Entry 6U5B (electron microscopy, 3.50 A resolution); this record covers chains M and N of the 60 polymer chains in the assembly.

Chain M (and N):
Name: Sheath PA0622
Source organism: Pseudomonas aeruginosa (strain ATCC 15692 / DSM 22644 / CIP 104116 / JCM 14847 / LMG 12228 / 1C / PRS 101 / PAO1)
Notes: chain N of this document is another copy of the same molecule, construct and numbering; everything in this record applies to it too
UniProtKB: G3XD39 (G3XD39_PSEAE); numbering as in UniProt (aligned over 1-386)
Chain sequence (386 residues; row label = number of the first residue in the row):
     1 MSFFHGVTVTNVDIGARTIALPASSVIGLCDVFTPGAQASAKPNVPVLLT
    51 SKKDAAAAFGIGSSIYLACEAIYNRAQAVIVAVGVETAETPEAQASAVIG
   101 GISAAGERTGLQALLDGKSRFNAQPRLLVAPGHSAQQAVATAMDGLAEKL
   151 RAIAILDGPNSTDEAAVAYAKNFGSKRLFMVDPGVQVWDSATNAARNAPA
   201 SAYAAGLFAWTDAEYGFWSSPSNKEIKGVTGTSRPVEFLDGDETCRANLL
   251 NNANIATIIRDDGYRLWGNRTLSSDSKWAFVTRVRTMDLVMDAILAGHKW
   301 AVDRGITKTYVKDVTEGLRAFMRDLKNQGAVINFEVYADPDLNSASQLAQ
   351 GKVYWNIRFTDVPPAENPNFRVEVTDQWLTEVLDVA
Not modelled in the structure: 1, 384-386

How chain M and chain N interact:
Pairs across the interface - 36 pairs, chain M then chain N:
  Phe-3(M) / Asn-248(N)
  Phe-3(M) / Asn-251(N)
  Phe-3(M) / Asn-252(N)  hydrogen bond (backbone-side chain)
  Phe-3(M) / Arg-270(N)
  Phe-3(M) / Glu-366(N)
  Phe-4(M) / Leu-239(N)
  Phe-4(M) / Asp-240(N)
  Phe-4(M) / Gly-241(N)
  Phe-4(M) / Asp-242(N)
  Phe-4(M) / Asn-248(N)
  Phe-4(M) / Asn-367(N)
  His-5(M) / Trp-267(N)
  His-5(M) / Gly-268(N)  hydrogen bond (side chain-backbone)
  His-5(M) / Asn-269(N)
  His-5(M) / Glu-366(N)  salt bridge
  Gly-6(M) / Glu-366(N)
  Gly-6(M) / Asn-367(N)
  Gly-6(M) / Pro-368(N)
  Val-7(M) / Pro-368(N)
  Val-7(M) / Phe-370(N)  hydrophobic
  Thr-8(M) / Asn-367(N)  hydrogen bond
  Thr-8(M) / Pro-368(N)  hydrogen bond (backbone-backbone)
  Thr-8(M) / Asn-369(N)
  Thr-8(M) / Phe-370(N)  hydrogen bond (backbone-backbone)
  Val-9(M) / Phe-370(N)
  Thr-10(M) / Asn-369(N)  hydrogen bond
  Thr-10(M) / Phe-370(N)
  Thr-10(M) / Arg-371(N)
  Val-12(M) / Arg-371(N)
  Tyr-73(M) / Leu-379(N)
  Asn-74(M) / Leu-379(N)
  Asn-74(M) / Leu-383(N)
  Arg-75(M) / Leu-379(N)
  Ala-76(M) / Leu-379(N)
  Gln-77(M) / Trp-378(N)
  Lys-227(M) / Glu-381(N)  salt bridge
Interface residues without a listed pair, chain M (20 interface residues in all): Ser-2, Asp-13, Ile-14, Lys-52, Glu-214
Interface residues without a listed pair, chain N (22 interface residues in all): Ser-222

Summary:
20 residues of chain M and 22 residues of chain N are in contact, with 6 hydrogen bonds and 2 salt bridges.
Among the polar pairs are His-5(M)/Glu-366(N), Lys-227(M)/Glu-381(N) and Phe-3(M)/Asn-252(N).
Both chains are Sheath PA0622 (Pseudomonas aeruginosa (strain ATCC 15692 / DSM 22644 / CIP 104116 / JCM 14847
/ LMG 12228 / 1C / PRS 101 / PAO1)). Entry 6U5B (CryoEM Structure of Pyocin R2 - precontracted - baseplate)
was determined by electron microscopy, deposited together with 6PYT, 6U5F, 6U5J and 6U5K.
